PDB entry 7LJ5 | X-ray diffraction, 2.26 A resolution | chains A and D of the 6 polymer chains in the assembly

# Chain A
Molecule: Isoform 2 of Potassium channel subfamily K member 4
Source organism: Homo sapiens
Reference sequence: Q9NYG8-2 (KCNK4-2_HUMAN); residues 1-290 here = UniProt positions 1-290
Chain sequence (299 residues; each row starts with the number of its first residue):
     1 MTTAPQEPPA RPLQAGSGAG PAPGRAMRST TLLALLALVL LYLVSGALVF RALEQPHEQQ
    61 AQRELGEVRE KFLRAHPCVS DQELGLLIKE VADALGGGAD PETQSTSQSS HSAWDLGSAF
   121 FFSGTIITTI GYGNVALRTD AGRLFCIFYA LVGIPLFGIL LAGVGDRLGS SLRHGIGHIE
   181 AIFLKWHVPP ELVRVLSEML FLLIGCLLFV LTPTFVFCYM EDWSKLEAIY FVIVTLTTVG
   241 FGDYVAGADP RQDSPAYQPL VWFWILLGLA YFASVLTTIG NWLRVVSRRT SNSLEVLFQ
Unresolved in the structure: 1-27, 104-109, 287-299
Construct notes: engineered mutation Q104 (Asn in Q9NYG8-2), Q108 (Asn in Q9NYG8-2), E198 (Ala in Q9NYG8-2); expression tag (291-299)
Ion coordination: Ca2+ site 1: G98 (shared with 1 residue of chain B); Ca2+ site 2: S112, D115, S118, D249; K+ site 1: T129, T238 (shared with 2 residues of chain B); K+ site 2: T129, I130, T238, V239 (shared with 4 residues of chain B); K+ site 3: I130, G131, V239, G240 (shared with 4 residues of chain B); K+ site 4: G131, Y132, G240, F241 (shared with 4 residues of chain B)

# Chain D
Molecule: Anti-traak antibody 13E9 fab fragment light chain
Source organism: Mus musculus
Notes: antibody fragment or engineered binder
Chain sequence (211 residues; numbered 1 to 211; the number before each row is that of its first residue):
     1 QIVLTQSPAI MSASPGEKVT MTCSASSSVS YMHWYQQKSG TSPKRWIYDT SKLASGVPAR
    61 FSGSGSGTSY SLTISSMEAE DAATYYCQQW SNSPPTFGAG AKLELKRADA APTVSIFPPS
   121 SEQLTSGGAS VVCFLNNFYP KDINVKWKID GSERQNGVLN SWTDQDSKDS TYSMSSTLTL
   181 TKDEYERHNS YTCEATHKTS TSPIVKSFNR N
Disulfides: C23-C87, C133-C193

# Interface between chain A and chain D
Residue-residue contacts (10; chain A residue first):
  R69(A) - S91(D)  hydrogen bond (side chain-backbone)
  E70(A) - S30(D)  hydrogen bond
  E70(A) - Y31(D)
  E70(A) - S91(D)  hydrogen bond
  R74(A) - Y31(D)
  R74(A) - H33(D)
  R74(A) - D49(D)  salt bridge
  D81(A) - W90(D)
  D81(A) - S93(D)  hydrogen bond
  Q82(A) - S93(D)  hydrogen bond

# Overview
The interface between chain A and chain D involves 5 residues on one side and 7 on the other; the contacts
include 5 hydrogen bonds and 1 salt bridge. Polar pairs include R74(A)-D49(D), R69(A)-S91(D) and
E70(A)-S30(D). S112(A), D115(A), S118(A) and D249(A) coordinate Ca2+ site 2.
Here chain A is Isoform 2 of Potassium channel subfamily K member 4 (Homo sapiens) and chain D is Anti-traak
antibody 13E9 fab fragment light chain (Mus musculus). Entry 7LJ5 (Human TRAAK K+ channel FHIEG mutant A198E
in a K+ bound conductive conformation) was determined by X-ray diffraction, deposited together with 7LJ4 and
7LJB.
